7AMP - chains H and L of the 4 polymer chains in the assembly; structure by X-ray diffraction, 2.64 A resolution.

== Chain H ==
Protein: HuJovi-1 Fab heavy chain
From: Homo sapiens
Notes: antibody fragment or engineered binder
Sequence (225 residues; row label = number of the first residue in the row):
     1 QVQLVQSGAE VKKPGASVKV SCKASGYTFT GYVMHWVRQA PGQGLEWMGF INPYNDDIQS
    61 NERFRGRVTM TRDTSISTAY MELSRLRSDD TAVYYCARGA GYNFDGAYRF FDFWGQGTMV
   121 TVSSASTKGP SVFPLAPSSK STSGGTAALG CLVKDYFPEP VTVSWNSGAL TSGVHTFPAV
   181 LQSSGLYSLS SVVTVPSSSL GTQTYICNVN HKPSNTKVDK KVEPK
Not modelled in the structure: 142-146
Disulfides: C22-C96, C151-C207
What the authors report for this chain:
  - mutagenesis - T28K: increased binding to TRBC2 (from molecular simulation)
  - mutagenesis - T28K: decreased binding to TRBC1 (from molecular simulation)
  - mutagenesis - T28K/Y32F: decreased binding to TRBC1
  - mutagenesis - T28K/Y32F: increased binding to TRBC2

== Chain L ==
Protein: HuJovi-1 Fab light chain
From: Homo sapiens
Notes: antibody fragment or engineered binder
Sequence (219 residues; numbered 1 to 219; the number before each row is that of its first residue):
     1 DIVMTQSPLS LPVTPGEPAS ISCRSSQRLV HSNGNTYLHW YLQKPGQSPR LLIYRVSNRF
    61 PGVPDRFSGS GSGTDFTLKI SRVEAEDVGV YYCSQSTHVP YTFGQGTKLE IKRTVAAPSV
   121 FIFPPSDEQL KSGTASVVCL LNNFYPREAK VQWKVDNALQ SGNSQESVTE QDSKDSTYSL
   181 SSTLTLSKAD YEKHKVYACE VTHQGLSSPV TKSFNRGEC
Not modelled in the structure: 218-219
Disulfides: C23-C93, C139-C199

== Chain H / chain L interface ==
Pairs across the interface (69; chain H residue first):
  H35(H) - Y101(L)
  Q39(H) - Q43(L)  hydrogen bond
  Q39(H) - Y92(L)  hydrogen bond
  Q43(H) - Y92(L)
  L45(H) - P49(L)  hydrophobic
  L45(H) - Y92(L)  hydrophobic
  L45(H) - F103(L)
  W47(H) - P100(L)  hydrophobic
  W47(H) - Y101(L)
  F50(H) - Y101(L)
  S60(H) - V99(L)
  N61(H) - P100(L)
  R63(H) - D1(L)  salt bridge
  Y95(H) - Q47(L)
  Y95(H) - S48(L)
  G106(H) - Y37(L)
  Y108(H) - Y101(L)
  R109(H) - H31(L)
  R109(H) - N33(L)
  R109(H) - Y37(L)
  R109(H) - H39(L)
  R109(H) - S96(L)  hydrogen bond (backbone-side chain)
  R109(H) - Y101(L)
  F110(H) - H39(L)
  F110(H) - Y41(L)
  F110(H) - L51(L)  hydrophobic
  F110(H) - Y54(L)  hydrophobic
  F111(H) - Y41(L)  hydrogen bond (backbone-side chain)
  F111(H) - L51(L)
  D112(H) - F60(L)
  W114(H) - Y41(L)  hydrophobic
  W114(H) - S48(L)
  W114(H) - P49(L)  hydrogen bond (side chain-backbone)
  G115(H) - S48(L)
  F133(H) - S126(L)
  F133(H) - E128(L)
  F133(H) - Q129(L)
  P134(H) - S126(L)
  P134(H) - E128(L)
  L135(H) - F123(L)
  A136(H) - F123(L)
  K140(H) - K212(L)
  A147(H) - F121(L)
  A148(H) - F121(L)  hydrophobic
  A148(H) - F123(L)
  L152(H) - S136(L)
  K154(H) - Q129(L)
  K154(H) - S136(L)
  H175(H) - N142(L)  hydrogen bond
  H175(H) - N143(L)  hydrogen bond
  H175(H) - S179(L)
  F177(H) - L140(L)  hydrophobic
  F177(H) - S167(L)
  F177(H) - T169(L)
  F177(H) - S179(L)
  F177(H) - L180(L)
  F177(H) - S181(L)
  P178(H) - S167(L)  hydrogen bond (backbone-side chain)
  P178(H) - V168(L)
  V180(H) - Q165(L)
  V180(H) - S167(L)
  L181(H) - Q165(L)  hydrogen bond (backbone-side chain)
  Q182(H) - Q165(L)
  S190(H) - S181(L)  hydrogen bond
  V192(H) - L140(L)  hydrophobic
  T194(H) - N142(L)
  K220(H) - E128(L)  salt bridge
  K225(H) - D127(L)  salt bridge
  K225(H) - E128(L)  salt bridge
Also at the interface, not in a pair above, chain H (45 interface residues in all): V37, G44, E46, Q59, R65, L149, T176
Also at the interface, not in a pair above, chain L (39 interface residues in all): R55, V138

== Summary ==
The interface between chain H and chain L involves 45 residues on one side and 39 on the other, with 10
hydrogen bonds and 4 salt bridges. Among the polar pairs are R63(H)-D1(L), K220(H)-E128(L) and
K225(H)-D127(L). From the paper: T28K and T28K/Y32F of chain H increase binding to TRBC2; T28K and T28K/Y32F
of chain H reduce binding to TRBC1.
Here chain H is HuJovi-1 Fab heavy chain and chain L is HuJovi-1 Fab light chain, both from Homo sapiens.
Entry 7AMP (Crystal structure of the complex of HuJovi-1 Fab with the human A6 T-cell receptor TRBC1) was
determined by X-ray diffraction, deposited together with 7AMQ, 7AMR and 7AMS.
